8AB6 - chains C and N of the 20 polymer chains in the assembly; structure by electron microscopy, 2.00 A resolution.

Chain C (and N):
Molecule: Cytochrome b
Source organism: Yarrowia lipolytica
Notes: chain N of this document is another copy of the same molecule, construct and numbering; everything in this record applies to it too
UniProt: Q9B6D0 (CYB_YARLI); residue numbers follow UniProt; this construct covers 1-385
Chain sequence (385 residues; row label = number of the first residue in the row):
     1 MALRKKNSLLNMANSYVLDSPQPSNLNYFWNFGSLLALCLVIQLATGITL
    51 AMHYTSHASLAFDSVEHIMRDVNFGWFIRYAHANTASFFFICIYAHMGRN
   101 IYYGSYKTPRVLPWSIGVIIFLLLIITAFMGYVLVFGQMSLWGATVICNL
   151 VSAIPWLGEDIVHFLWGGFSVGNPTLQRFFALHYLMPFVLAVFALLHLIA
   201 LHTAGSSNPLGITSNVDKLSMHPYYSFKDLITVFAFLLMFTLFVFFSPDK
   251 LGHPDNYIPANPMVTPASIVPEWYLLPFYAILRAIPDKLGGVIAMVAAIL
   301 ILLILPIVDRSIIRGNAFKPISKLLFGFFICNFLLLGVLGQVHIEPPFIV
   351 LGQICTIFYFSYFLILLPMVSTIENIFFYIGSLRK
Disordered / not traced: 384-385
Ion coordination: heme Fe site 1: H82, H183; heme Fe site 2: H96, H197
Ligand contacts:
  - heme (HEM), molecule 1: W30, F32, G33, S34, L36, A37, F89, I93, H96, M97, R99, N100, S105, R110, P113, W114, G117, V118, I120, F121, L190, A194, H197, L198, L201, S206, S207
  - heme (HEM), molecule 2: L40, Q43, L44, G47, I48, L50, A51, Y54, V65, R79, H82, A83, A86, F89, L124, T127, A128, G131, Y132, L134, V135, F180, H183, Y184, P187, Y274
  - 1,2-diacyl-sn-glycero-3-phosphocholine (PC1): N27, F29, Y94, A95, G98, R99, Y102, Y103, P209, A317, K323, F326, G327, I330, C331, F333
  - phosphatidylethanolamine (PTY), molecule 1: S34, A37, L38, V41, H222, P223, S226, F227, D229, L230, V233, F234
  - phosphatidylethanolamine (PTY), molecule 2: I42, T46, F74, F77, F234, L237, F240, F245
Swiss-Prot annotation at these positions:
  - binding site (heme b): H82, H96, H183, H197
  - binding site (a ubiquinone): H202

Interface between chain C and chain N:
Residue-residue contacts (49):
  N7(C) - L112(N)
  S8(C) - I199(N)
  S8(C) - T203(N)
  L9(C) - I116(N)  hydrophobic
  L9(C) - L196(N)  hydrophobic
  L9(C) - I199(N)  hydrophobic
  M12(C) - I199(N)  hydrophobic
  I48(C) - A181(N)
  I48(C) - L185(N)  hydrophobic
  A51(C) - Q177(N)
  A51(C) - A181(N)
  M52(C) - Q177(N)
  M52(C) - R178(N)
  M52(C) - A181(N)  hydrophobic
  M52(C) - L182(N)  hydrophobic
  Y54(C) - S56(N)
  Y54(C) - Q177(N)  hydrogen bond (backbone-side chain)
  T55(C) - T55(N)
  T55(C) - H57(N)
  T55(C) - Q177(N)  hydrogen bond
  S56(C) - Y54(N)
  H57(C) - T55(N)
  L60(C) - L60(N)  hydrophobic
  L112(C) - N7(N)
  I116(C) - L9(N)  hydrophobic
  Q177(C) - A51(N)
  Q177(C) - M52(N)
  Q177(C) - H53(N)
  Q177(C) - Y54(N)  hydrogen bond (side chain-backbone)
  Q177(C) - T55(N)  hydrogen bond
  R178(C) - M52(N)
  F180(C) - F180(N)  hydrophobic
  A181(C) - I48(N)
  A181(C) - A51(N)
  A181(C) - M52(N)  hydrophobic
  A181(C) - Y184(N)  hydrogen bond (backbone-side chain)
  L182(C) - M52(N)  hydrophobic
  Y184(C) - A181(N)  hydrogen bond (side chain-backbone)
  Y184(C) - Y184(N)  hydrophobic
  Y184(C) - L185(N)
  L185(C) - I48(N)  hydrophobic
  L185(C) - Y184(N)
  L185(C) - F188(N)  hydrophobic
  F188(C) - L185(N)  hydrophobic
  L196(C) - L9(N)  hydrophobic
  I199(C) - S8(N)
  I199(C) - L9(N)  hydrophobic
  I199(C) - M12(N)  hydrophobic
  T203(C) - S8(N)
Also at the interface, not in a pair above, chain C (27 interface residues in all): H53, A200
Also at the interface, not in a pair above, chain N (28 interface residues in all): P174, A200

Summary:
27 residues of chain C and 28 residues of chain N are in contact; the contacts include 6 hydrogen bonds. Polar
pairs include Y54(C)-Q177(N), T55(C)-Q177(N) and A181(C)-Y184(N). Ligands of chain C: heme,
1,2-diacyl-sn-glycero-3-phosphocholine and phosphatidylethanolamine.
Chain C and chain N are both Cytochrome b (Yarrowia lipolytica); the structure, Complex III2 from Yarrowia
lipolytica, combined datasets, consensus refinement, was determined by electron microscopy (same publication
as 8AB7, 8AB8, 8AB9, 8ABA, 8ABB, 8ABE and 11 further entries).
